5N5T - chains A and P; structure by X-ray diffraction, 1.80 A resolution.

== Chain A ==
Name: 14-3-3 protein sigma
Organism: Homo sapiens
Reference sequence: P31947 (1433S_HUMAN); numbering as in UniProt (aligned over 1-231)
Chain sequence (236 residues; numbered -4 to 231; the number before each row is that of its first residue; numbers below 1 keep their minus sign (Gly-4 is residue -4)):
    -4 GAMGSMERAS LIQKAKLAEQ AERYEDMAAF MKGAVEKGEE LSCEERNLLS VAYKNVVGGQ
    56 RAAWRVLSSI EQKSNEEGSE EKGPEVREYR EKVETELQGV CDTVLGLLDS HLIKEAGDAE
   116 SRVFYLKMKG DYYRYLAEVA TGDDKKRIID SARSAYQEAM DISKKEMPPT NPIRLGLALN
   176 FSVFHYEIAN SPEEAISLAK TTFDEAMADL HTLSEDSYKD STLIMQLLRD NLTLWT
Unresolved in the structure: 72-77, 137-138
Construct notes: expression tag (-4 to 0)
Metal / ion sites: Mg2+ site 1 near Glu2 (its only coordinating residue here); Mg2+ site 2: Glu35, Glu110, Glu188
Small-molecule neighbours: 8OB (4-[3,5-bis(chloranyl)pyridin-2-yl]oxyphenol): Ile191, Lys195, Phe198, Arg224, Leu227, Thr228, Thr231
UniProt features mapped onto this chain:
  - site (Interaction with phosphoserine on interacting protein): Arg56, Arg129
  - modified residue (Phosphoserine): Ser5, Ser74
Reported in the primary citation:
  - binding site for 8OB: Ile191, Lys195, Phe198, Arg224, Leu227, Thr231
  - conformationally variable residues (side-chain flip): Lys195, Arg224

== Chain P ==
Name: TAZ pS89 peptide
Chain sequence (8 residues; each row starts with the number of its first residue):
    87 SHSSPASL
Modified / non-standard residues: Ser89 (phosphoserine; SEP)

== How chain A and chain P interact ==
Residue-residue contacts (30; chain A residue first):
  Asn42(A) - Ala92(P)
  Asn42(A) - Ser93(P)
  Asn42(A) - Leu94(P)  hydrogen bond (side chain-backbone)
  Ser45(A) - Ala92(P)  hydrogen bond (side chain-backbone)
  Val46(A) - Ala92(P)  hydrophobic
  Lys49(A) - Ser89(P)
  Lys49(A) - Ser90(P)
  Lys49(A) - Ala92(P)
  Arg56(A) - Ser89(P)
  Lys122(A) - Leu94(P)
  Arg129(A) - Ser89(P)
  Tyr130(A) - Ser89(P)
  Pro167(A) - Leu94(P)
  Ile168(A) - Leu94(P)  hydrophobic
  Gly171(A) - Ser90(P)
  Leu174(A) - His88(P)
  Leu174(A) - Ser89(P)
  Leu174(A) - Ser90(P)
  Asn175(A) - Ser89(P)
  Asn175(A) - Ser90(P)  hydrogen bond (side chain-backbone)
  Val178(A) - Ser87(P)
  Val178(A) - His88(P)
  Tyr181(A) - Ser87(P)
  Glu182(A) - Ser87(P)  hydrogen bond
  Ile219(A) - Leu94(P)  hydrophobic
  Leu222(A) - Ser89(P)
  Leu222(A) - Pro91(P)
  Asn226(A) - Ser87(P)
  Asn226(A) - His88(P)  hydrogen bond (side chain-backbone)
  Trp230(A) - Ser87(P)  hydrogen bond
Also at the interface, not in a pair above, chain A (24 interface residues in all): Phe119, Leu218, Asp225, Leu229

== Summary ==
The interface between chain A and chain P involves 24 residues on one side and 8 on the other, with 6 hydrogen
bonds. Among the polar pairs are Asn42(A)-Leu94(P), Ser45(A)-Ala92(P) and Asn175(A)-Ser90(P). From the paper:
a binding site for 8OB at Ile191(A), Lys195(A) and Phe198(A) among others; conformational variability at
Lys195(A) and Arg224(A).
Chain A is 14-3-3 protein sigma (Homo sapiens) and chain P is TAZ pS89 peptide; the structure, 14-3-3 sigma in
complex with TAZ pS89 peptide and fragment NV2, was determined by X-ray diffraction together with 5N5R, 5N5W
and 5N75 from the same study.
